7MY3 - chains A and E of the 6 polymer chains in the assembly; structure by electron microscopy, 2.90 A resolution.

# Chain A
Molecule: Spike glycoprotein
Organism: Severe acute respiratory syndrome coronavirus 2
Reference sequence: P0DTC2 (SPIKE_SARS2); residue numbers follow UniProt; this construct covers 1-1208
Amino-acid sequence (1288 residues; row label = number of the first residue in the row):
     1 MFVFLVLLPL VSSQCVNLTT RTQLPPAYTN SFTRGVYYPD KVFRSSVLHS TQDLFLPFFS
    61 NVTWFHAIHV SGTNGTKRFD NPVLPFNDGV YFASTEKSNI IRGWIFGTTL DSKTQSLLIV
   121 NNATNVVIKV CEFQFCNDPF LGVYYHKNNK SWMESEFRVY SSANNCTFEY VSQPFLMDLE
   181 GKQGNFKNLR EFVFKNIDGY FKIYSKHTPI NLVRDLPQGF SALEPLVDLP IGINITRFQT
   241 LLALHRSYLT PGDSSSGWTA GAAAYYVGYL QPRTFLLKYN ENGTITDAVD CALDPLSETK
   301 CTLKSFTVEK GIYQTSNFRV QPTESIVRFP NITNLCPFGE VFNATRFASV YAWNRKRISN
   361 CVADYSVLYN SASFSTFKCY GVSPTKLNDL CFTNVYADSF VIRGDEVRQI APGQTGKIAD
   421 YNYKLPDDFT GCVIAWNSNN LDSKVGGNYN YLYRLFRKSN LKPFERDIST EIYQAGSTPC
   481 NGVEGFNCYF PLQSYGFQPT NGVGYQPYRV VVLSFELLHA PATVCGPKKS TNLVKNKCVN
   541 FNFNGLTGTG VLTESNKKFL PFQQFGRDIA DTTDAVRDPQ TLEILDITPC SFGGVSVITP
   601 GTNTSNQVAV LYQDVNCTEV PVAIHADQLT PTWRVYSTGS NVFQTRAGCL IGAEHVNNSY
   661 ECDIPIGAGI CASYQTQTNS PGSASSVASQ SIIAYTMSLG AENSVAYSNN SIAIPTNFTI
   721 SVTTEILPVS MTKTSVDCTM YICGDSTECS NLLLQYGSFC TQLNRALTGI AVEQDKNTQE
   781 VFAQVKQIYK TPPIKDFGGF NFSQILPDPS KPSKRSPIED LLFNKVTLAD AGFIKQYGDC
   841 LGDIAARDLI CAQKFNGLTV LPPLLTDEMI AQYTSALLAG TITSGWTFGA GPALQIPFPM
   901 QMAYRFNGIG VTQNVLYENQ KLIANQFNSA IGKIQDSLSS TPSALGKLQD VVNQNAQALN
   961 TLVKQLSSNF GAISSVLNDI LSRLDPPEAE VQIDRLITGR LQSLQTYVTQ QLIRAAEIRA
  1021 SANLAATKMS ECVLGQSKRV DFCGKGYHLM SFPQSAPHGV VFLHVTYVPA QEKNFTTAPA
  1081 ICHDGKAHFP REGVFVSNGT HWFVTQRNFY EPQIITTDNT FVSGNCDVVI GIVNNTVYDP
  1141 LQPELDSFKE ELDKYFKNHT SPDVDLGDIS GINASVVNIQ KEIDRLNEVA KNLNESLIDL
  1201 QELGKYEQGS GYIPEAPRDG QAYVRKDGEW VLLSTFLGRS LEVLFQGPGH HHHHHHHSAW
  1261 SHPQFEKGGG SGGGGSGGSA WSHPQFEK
Unresolved in the structure: 1-22, 67-81, 111-115, 136-137, 142-165, 173-185, 243-263, 622-627, 677-689, 828-855, 1151-1288
Sequence notes: engineered mutation Gly682 (Arg in P0DTC2), Ser683 (Arg in P0DTC2), Ser685 (Arg in P0DTC2), Pro817 (Phe in P0DTC2), Pro892 (Ala in P0DTC2), Pro899 (Ala in P0DTC2), Pro942 (Ala in P0DTC2), Pro986 (Lys in P0DTC2), Pro987 (Val in P0DTC2); expression tag (1209-1288)
Curated features (UniProtKB/Swiss-Prot):
  - region: Asn280 to Cys301 (Putative superantigen), Arg403 to Asp405 (Integrin-binding motif), Asn448 to Phe456 (Immunodominant HLA epitope recognized by the CD8+), Pro681, Ala684 (Putative superantigen), Ser816 to Tyr837 (Fusion peptide 1), Lys835 to Phe855 (Fusion peptide 2), Asp1163 to Glu1202 (Heptad repeat 2)
  - site: Arg815, Ser816 (Cleavage)
  - glycosylation: Asn17 (N-linked (GlcNAc...) (complex) asparagine), Asn61 (N-linked (GlcNAc...) (hybrid) asparagine), Asn74 (N-linked (GlcNAc...) (complex) asparagine), Asn122 (N-linked (GlcNAc...) (hybrid) asparagine), Asn149 (N-linked (GlcNAc...) (complex) asparagine), Asn165 (N-linked (GlcNAc...) (complex) asparagine), Asn234 (N-linked (GlcNAc...) (high mannose) asparagine), Asn282 (N-linked (GlcNAc...) (complex) asparagine), Thr323 (O-linked (GalNAc) threonine), Ser325 (O-linked (HexNAc...) serine), Asn331 (N-linked (GlcNAc...) (complex) asparagine), Asn343 (N-linked (GlcNAc...) (complex) asparagine), Asn603 (N-linked (GlcNAc...) (hybrid) asparagine), Asn616 (N-linked (GlcNAc...) (complex) asparagine), Asn657 (N-linked (GlcNAc...) (complex) asparagine), Thr676 (O-linked (GlcNAc...) threonine), Thr678 (O-linked (GlcNAc...) threonine), Asn709 (N-linked (GlcNAc...) (high mannose) asparagine), Asn717 (N-linked (GlcNAc...) (hybrid) asparagine), Asn801 (N-linked (GlcNAc...) (hybrid) asparagine) and 6 more in UniProt
  - natural variant: Leu5 (L5F: In strain: Iota/B.1.526), Ser13 (S13I: In strain: Epsilon/B.1.427/B.1.429), Leu18 (L18F: In strain: Beta/B.1.351, Gamma/P.1 and 1 more), Thr19 (T19I: In strain: Omicron/BQ.1.1, Omicron/XBB.1.5 and 1 more; T19R: In strain: Delta/B.1.617.2, Omicron/BA.2 and 4 more), Thr20 (T20N: In strain: Gamma/P.1), Leu24 to Ala27 (sequence variant, change not given here; In strain: Omicron/BA.2, Omicron/BA.2.12.1 and 6 more), Pro26 (P26S: In strain: Gamma/P.1), Gln52 (Q52H: In strain: Omicron/EG.5.1), Ala67 (A67V: In strain: Eta/B.1.525, Omicron/BA.1), His69 to Val70 (deletion: In strain: Alpha/B.1.1.7, Eta/B.1.525 and 5 more), Gly75 (G75V: In strain: Lambda/C.37), Thr76 (T76I: In strain: Lambda/C.37), 82 further natural variant entries in UniProt
  - mutagenesis: His69 to Val70 (Increased incorporation of cleaved spike into virions), Asn121 (N121Q: Partial loss of biliverdin affinity), Arg190 (R190K: Partial loss of biliverdin affinity), Asn234 (N234Q: Increased resistance to neutralizing antibodies), Asn331 (N331Q: Reduced viral infectivity), Asn343 (N343Q: Reduced viral infectivity), Leu452 (L452R: Increased resistance to neutralizing antibodies. Decreases HLA binding to NF9 epitope. Increased binding affinity to human ACE2), Tyr453 (Y453F: Decreased HLA binding to NF9 epitope. Increased binding affinity to human ACE2), Ala475 (A475V: Increased resistance to neutralizing antibodies), Val483 (V483A: Increased resistance to neutralizing antibodies), Glu484 (E484D: Increased replication in human TMEM106B overexpressing cells), Phe490 (F490L: Increased resistance to neutralizing antibodies and human covalescent sera neutralization), 12 further mutagenesis entries in UniProt
Cystine bridges: Cys131-Cys166, Cys291-Cys301, Cys336-Cys361, Cys379-Cys432, Cys391-Cys525, Cys480-Cys488, Cys538-Cys590, Cys617-Cys649, Cys662-Cys671, Cys738-Cys760, Cys743-Cys749, Cys1032-Cys1043, Cys1082-Cys1126
Glycans and other covalent adducts: N-acetylglucosamine (NAG) linked to Asn61, Asn125, Asn234, Asn282, Asn331, Asn343, Asn616, Asn657, Asn709, Asn717, Asn801, Asn1074, Asn1098, Asn1134
From the paper describing this entry:
  - mutagenesis - E484K: unchanged binding to Nanobody Nb12 (chain E)

# Chain E
Molecule: Nanobody Nb12
Organism: Mus musculus
Notes: antibody fragment or engineered binder
Amino-acid sequence (127 residues; row label = number of the first residue in the row; a row labelled like 82A-82C holds insertion residues (82A, then the next letters in order)):
     1 QVKLEESGGG SVQAGGSLRL ICTAPGLTHN NCGLDWYRRA PGKEREFVSS ISADGTTSYA
    61 DSVKGRFTIS KDKVEDTVYL QM
82A-82C NSL
    83 KPEDTAIYSC KTAFPYFG
100A-100E NSCVL
   101 DYWGQGTSVT VSSHHHHHH
Unresolved in the structure: 113-119
Cystine bridges: Cys22-Cys92, Cys32-Cys100C

# Chain A / chain E interface
Residue-residue contacts - 21 pairs, chain A then chain E:
  Tyr369(A) with Tyr98(E); Phe99(E), hydrophobic
  Asn370(A) with Tyr98(E)
  Ala372(A) with Lys3(E); Tyr98(E), hydrophobic
  Phe374(A) with Lys3(E); Pro97(E)
  Ser375(A) with Asn30(E)
  Thr376(A) with Gly26(E); His29(E)
  Phe377(A) with Ser100B(E)
  Lys378(A) with His29(E)
  Thr385(A) with Gly100(E)
  Gly404(A) with Pro25(E)
  Arg408(A) with Glu75(E), salt bridge
  Ile410(A) with His29(E)
  Asn437(A) with Gln1(E)
  Asn440(A) with Gln1(E), hydrogen bond
  Val503(A) with Glu5(E); Thr23(E)
  Tyr508(A) with Pro25(E)
Interface residues without a listed pair, chain A (22 interface residues in all): Ser371, Tyr380, Pro384, Val407, Ala411, Gly502
Interface residues without a listed pair, chain E (18 interface residues in all): Val2, Leu4, Phe96, Asn100A

# Overview
22 residues of chain A and 18 residues of chain E are in contact; the contacts include 1 hydrogen bond and 1
salt bridge. Polar contacts include Arg408(A)-Glu75(E) and Asn440(A)-Gln1(E). From the paper: E484K of chain A
leaves binding to Nanobody Nb12 (chain E) unchanged.
Here chain A is Spike glycoprotein (Severe acute respiratory syndrome coronavirus 2) and chain E is Nanobody
Nb12 (Mus musculus). Entry 7MY3 (CryoEM structure of neutralizing nanobody Nb12 in complex with SARS-CoV2
spike) was determined by electron microscopy (same publication as 7MY2).
